PDB entry 9KCV | electron microscopy, 3.60 A resolution | chains A and C of the 4 polymer chains in the assembly

Chain A (and C):
Protein: Protein CNGC15b, Calmodulin 2
Source organism: Medicago truncatula
Notes: chain C of this document is another copy of the same molecule, construct and numbering; everything in this record applies to it too
UniProtKB: chimeric construct of G7JND3, Q71JC5: residues 1-620 from G7JND3 (CN15B_MEDTR) positions 1-620 (same numbers); residues 639-787 from Q71JC5 positions 1-149 (UniProt number = residue number - 638)
Chain sequence (798 residues; each row starts with the number of its first residue; numbers below 1 keep their minus sign (Met-10 is residue -10)):
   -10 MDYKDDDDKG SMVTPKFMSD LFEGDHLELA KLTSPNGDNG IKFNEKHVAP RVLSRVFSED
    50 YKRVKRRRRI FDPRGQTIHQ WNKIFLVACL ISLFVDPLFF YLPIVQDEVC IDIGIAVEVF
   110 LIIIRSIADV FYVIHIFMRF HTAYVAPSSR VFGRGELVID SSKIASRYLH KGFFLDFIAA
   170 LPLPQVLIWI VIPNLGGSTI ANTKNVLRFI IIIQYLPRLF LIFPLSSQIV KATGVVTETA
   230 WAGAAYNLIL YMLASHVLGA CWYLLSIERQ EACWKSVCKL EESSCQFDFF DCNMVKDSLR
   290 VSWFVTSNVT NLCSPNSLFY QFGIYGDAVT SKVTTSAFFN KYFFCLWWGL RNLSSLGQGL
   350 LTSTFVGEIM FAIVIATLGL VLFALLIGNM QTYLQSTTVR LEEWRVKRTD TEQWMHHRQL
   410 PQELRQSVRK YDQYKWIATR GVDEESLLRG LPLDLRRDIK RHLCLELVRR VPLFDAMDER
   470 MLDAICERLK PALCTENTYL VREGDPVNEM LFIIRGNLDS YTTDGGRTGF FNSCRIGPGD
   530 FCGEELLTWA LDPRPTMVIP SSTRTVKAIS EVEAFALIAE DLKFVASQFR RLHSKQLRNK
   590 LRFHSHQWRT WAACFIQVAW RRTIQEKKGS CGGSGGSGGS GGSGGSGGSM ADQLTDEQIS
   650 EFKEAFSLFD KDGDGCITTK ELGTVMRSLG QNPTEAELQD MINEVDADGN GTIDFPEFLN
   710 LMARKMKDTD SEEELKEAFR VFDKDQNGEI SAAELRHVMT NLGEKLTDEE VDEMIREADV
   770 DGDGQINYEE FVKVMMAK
Unresolved in the structure: -10 to 57, 578-787
Disulfide bonds: Cys99-Cys281, Cys262-Cys302, Cys267-Cys274
Sequence notes: initiating methionine (-10); expression tag (-9 to 0); conflict Ile238 (Met in G7JND3), Glu738 (Phe100 in Q71JC5); linker (621-638)
Curated features (UniProtKB/Swiss-Prot):
  - binding site (a nucleoside 3',5'-cyclic phosphate): Leu462 to Ser559
From the paper describing this entry:
  - contacts within the chain: Ser509-Arg553 (from molecular simulation)
  - specificity-determining residues: Gln347

Interface between chain A and chain C:
Contacting residue pairs - 7 pairs, chain A then chain C:
  Ser137(A) - Gln408(C)
  Ser138(A) - Gln408(C)
  Ser138(A) - Leu409(C)
  Ser138(A) - Pro410(C)
  Glu145(A) - Gln408(C)
  Gln380(A) - Gln380(C)
  Gln408(A) - Ser138(C)

Summary:
Chain A and chain C each contribute 5 residues to their interface. From UniProt: nucleoside 3',5'-cyclic
phosphate-binding residues Leu462(A) and Ser559(A) on chain A. From the paper: the specificity determinant
Gln347(A); contacts within the chain involving Ser509(A) and Arg553(A).
Chain A and chain C are both Protein CNGC15b, Calmodulin 2 (Medicago truncatula); the structure, Structure of
the Medicago truncatula CNGC15b with CAM, was determined by electron microscopy (same publication as 9KCU).
